PDB entry 3RGV | X-ray diffraction, 2.90 A resolution | chains C and D of the 5 polymer chains in the assembly

# Chain C
Protein: H-2 class I histocompatibility antigen, K-B alpha chain
Organism: Mus musculus
Reference sequence: P01901 (HA1B_MOUSE); residues 1-275 here correspond to UniProt positions 22-296 (UniProt number = residue number + 21)
Chain sequence (275 residues; row label = number of the first residue in the row):
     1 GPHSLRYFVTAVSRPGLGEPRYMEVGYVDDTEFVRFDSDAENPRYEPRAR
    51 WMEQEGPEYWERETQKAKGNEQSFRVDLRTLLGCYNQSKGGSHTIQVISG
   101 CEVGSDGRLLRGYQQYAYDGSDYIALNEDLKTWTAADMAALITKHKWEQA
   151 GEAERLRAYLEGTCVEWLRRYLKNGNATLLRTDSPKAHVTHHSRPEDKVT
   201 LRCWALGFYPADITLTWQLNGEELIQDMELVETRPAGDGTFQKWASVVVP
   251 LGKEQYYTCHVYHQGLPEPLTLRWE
Differences from the reference sequence: engineered mutation C84 (Tyr105 in P01901), S121 (Cys142 in P01901)
Disulfide bonds: C101-C164, C203-C259
Curated features (UniProtKB/Swiss-Prot):
  - region: E275 (Connecting peptide)
  - glycosylation (N-linked (GlcNAc...) asparagine): N86, N176

# Chain D
Protein: Beta-2-microglobulin
Organism: Mus musculus
Reference sequence: P01887 (B2MG_MOUSE); residues 1-99 here correspond to UniProt positions 21-119 (UniProt number = residue number + 20)
Chain sequence (100 residues; numbered 0 to 99; the number before each row is that of its first residue; numbering starts at 0):
     0 GIQKTPQIQVYSRHPPENGKPNILNCYVTQFHPPHIEIQMLKNGKKIPKV
    50 EMSDMSFSKDWSFYILAHTEFTPTETDTYACRVKHDSMAEPKTVYWDRDM
Differences from the reference sequence: expression tag (0)
Disulfide bonds: C25-C80

# Interface between chain C and chain D
Contacting residue pairs (50):
  F8(C) with F56(D), hydrophobic
  V9(C) with F56(D)
  T10(C) with F56(D)
  V12(C) with P33(D), hydrophobic
  M23(C) with M54(D)
  Y27(C) with S55(D); Y63(D)
  R35(C) with D53(D); M54(D), hydrogen bond (side chain-backbone); S55(D), hydrogen bond
  R48(C) with D53(D), salt bridge
  T94(C) with P33(D)
  Q96(C) with H31(D), hydrogen bond; F56(D); W60(D); F62(D)
  V97(C) with F56(D)
  I98(C) with F56(D), hydrophobic; W60(D), hydrophobic
  Q115(C) with W60(D)
  Y116(C) with W60(D)
  A117(C) with W60(D)
  D119(C) with G0(D); H31(D)
  G120(C) with H31(D); W60(D)
  S121(C) with G0(D)
  D122(C) with W60(D)
  H192(C) with D98(D), salt bridge
  R202(C) with D98(D), hydrogen bond (side chain-backbone)
  W204(C) with D98(D); M99(D), hydrophobic
  V231(C) with Q8(D)
  E232(C) with Q8(D), hydrogen bond (backbone-side chain)
  T233(C) with Y26(D)
  R234(C) with Q8(D), hydrogen bond; Y10(D); Y26(D); M99(D), hydrogen bond (side chain-backbone)
  P235(C) with Y10(D), hydrogen bond (backbone-side chain); Y26(D); L65(D), hydrophobic
  A236(C) with R12(D), hydrogen bond (backbone-side chain); N24(D), hydrogen bond (backbone-side chain)
  G237(C) with R12(D), hydrogen bond (backbone-side chain)
  D238(C) with R12(D), salt bridge
  Q242(C) with Y10(D); S11(D), hydrogen bond (side chain-backbone); R12(D), hydrogen bond (side chain-backbone)
  W244(C) with M99(D), hydrogen bond (side chain-backbone)
Interface residues without a listed pair, chain D (22 interface residues in all): I1, S57, K58

# Summary
32 residues of chain C and 22 residues of chain D are in contact; the contacts include 14 hydrogen bonds and 3
salt bridges. Polar pairs include R48(C)-D53(D), H192(C)-D98(D) and D238(C)-R12(D).
Chain C is H-2 class I histocompatibility antigen, K-B alpha chain and chain D is Beta-2-microglobulin, both
from Mus musculus; the structure, A single TCR bound to MHCI and MHC II reveals switchable TCR conformers, was
determined by X-ray diffraction.
